PDB entry 8JXA | electron microscopy, 3.80 A resolution | chains A and B of the 3 polymer chains in the assembly

[Chain A (and B)]
Molecule: LDL receptor related protein 2
From: Rattus norvegicus
Notes: chain B of this document is another copy of the same molecule, construct and numbering; everything in this record applies to it too
UniProt: A0A0G2K9W7 (A0A0G2K9W7_RAT); residue numbers follow UniProt; this construct covers 1-4660
Amino-acid sequence (4660 residues; each row starts with the number of its first residue):
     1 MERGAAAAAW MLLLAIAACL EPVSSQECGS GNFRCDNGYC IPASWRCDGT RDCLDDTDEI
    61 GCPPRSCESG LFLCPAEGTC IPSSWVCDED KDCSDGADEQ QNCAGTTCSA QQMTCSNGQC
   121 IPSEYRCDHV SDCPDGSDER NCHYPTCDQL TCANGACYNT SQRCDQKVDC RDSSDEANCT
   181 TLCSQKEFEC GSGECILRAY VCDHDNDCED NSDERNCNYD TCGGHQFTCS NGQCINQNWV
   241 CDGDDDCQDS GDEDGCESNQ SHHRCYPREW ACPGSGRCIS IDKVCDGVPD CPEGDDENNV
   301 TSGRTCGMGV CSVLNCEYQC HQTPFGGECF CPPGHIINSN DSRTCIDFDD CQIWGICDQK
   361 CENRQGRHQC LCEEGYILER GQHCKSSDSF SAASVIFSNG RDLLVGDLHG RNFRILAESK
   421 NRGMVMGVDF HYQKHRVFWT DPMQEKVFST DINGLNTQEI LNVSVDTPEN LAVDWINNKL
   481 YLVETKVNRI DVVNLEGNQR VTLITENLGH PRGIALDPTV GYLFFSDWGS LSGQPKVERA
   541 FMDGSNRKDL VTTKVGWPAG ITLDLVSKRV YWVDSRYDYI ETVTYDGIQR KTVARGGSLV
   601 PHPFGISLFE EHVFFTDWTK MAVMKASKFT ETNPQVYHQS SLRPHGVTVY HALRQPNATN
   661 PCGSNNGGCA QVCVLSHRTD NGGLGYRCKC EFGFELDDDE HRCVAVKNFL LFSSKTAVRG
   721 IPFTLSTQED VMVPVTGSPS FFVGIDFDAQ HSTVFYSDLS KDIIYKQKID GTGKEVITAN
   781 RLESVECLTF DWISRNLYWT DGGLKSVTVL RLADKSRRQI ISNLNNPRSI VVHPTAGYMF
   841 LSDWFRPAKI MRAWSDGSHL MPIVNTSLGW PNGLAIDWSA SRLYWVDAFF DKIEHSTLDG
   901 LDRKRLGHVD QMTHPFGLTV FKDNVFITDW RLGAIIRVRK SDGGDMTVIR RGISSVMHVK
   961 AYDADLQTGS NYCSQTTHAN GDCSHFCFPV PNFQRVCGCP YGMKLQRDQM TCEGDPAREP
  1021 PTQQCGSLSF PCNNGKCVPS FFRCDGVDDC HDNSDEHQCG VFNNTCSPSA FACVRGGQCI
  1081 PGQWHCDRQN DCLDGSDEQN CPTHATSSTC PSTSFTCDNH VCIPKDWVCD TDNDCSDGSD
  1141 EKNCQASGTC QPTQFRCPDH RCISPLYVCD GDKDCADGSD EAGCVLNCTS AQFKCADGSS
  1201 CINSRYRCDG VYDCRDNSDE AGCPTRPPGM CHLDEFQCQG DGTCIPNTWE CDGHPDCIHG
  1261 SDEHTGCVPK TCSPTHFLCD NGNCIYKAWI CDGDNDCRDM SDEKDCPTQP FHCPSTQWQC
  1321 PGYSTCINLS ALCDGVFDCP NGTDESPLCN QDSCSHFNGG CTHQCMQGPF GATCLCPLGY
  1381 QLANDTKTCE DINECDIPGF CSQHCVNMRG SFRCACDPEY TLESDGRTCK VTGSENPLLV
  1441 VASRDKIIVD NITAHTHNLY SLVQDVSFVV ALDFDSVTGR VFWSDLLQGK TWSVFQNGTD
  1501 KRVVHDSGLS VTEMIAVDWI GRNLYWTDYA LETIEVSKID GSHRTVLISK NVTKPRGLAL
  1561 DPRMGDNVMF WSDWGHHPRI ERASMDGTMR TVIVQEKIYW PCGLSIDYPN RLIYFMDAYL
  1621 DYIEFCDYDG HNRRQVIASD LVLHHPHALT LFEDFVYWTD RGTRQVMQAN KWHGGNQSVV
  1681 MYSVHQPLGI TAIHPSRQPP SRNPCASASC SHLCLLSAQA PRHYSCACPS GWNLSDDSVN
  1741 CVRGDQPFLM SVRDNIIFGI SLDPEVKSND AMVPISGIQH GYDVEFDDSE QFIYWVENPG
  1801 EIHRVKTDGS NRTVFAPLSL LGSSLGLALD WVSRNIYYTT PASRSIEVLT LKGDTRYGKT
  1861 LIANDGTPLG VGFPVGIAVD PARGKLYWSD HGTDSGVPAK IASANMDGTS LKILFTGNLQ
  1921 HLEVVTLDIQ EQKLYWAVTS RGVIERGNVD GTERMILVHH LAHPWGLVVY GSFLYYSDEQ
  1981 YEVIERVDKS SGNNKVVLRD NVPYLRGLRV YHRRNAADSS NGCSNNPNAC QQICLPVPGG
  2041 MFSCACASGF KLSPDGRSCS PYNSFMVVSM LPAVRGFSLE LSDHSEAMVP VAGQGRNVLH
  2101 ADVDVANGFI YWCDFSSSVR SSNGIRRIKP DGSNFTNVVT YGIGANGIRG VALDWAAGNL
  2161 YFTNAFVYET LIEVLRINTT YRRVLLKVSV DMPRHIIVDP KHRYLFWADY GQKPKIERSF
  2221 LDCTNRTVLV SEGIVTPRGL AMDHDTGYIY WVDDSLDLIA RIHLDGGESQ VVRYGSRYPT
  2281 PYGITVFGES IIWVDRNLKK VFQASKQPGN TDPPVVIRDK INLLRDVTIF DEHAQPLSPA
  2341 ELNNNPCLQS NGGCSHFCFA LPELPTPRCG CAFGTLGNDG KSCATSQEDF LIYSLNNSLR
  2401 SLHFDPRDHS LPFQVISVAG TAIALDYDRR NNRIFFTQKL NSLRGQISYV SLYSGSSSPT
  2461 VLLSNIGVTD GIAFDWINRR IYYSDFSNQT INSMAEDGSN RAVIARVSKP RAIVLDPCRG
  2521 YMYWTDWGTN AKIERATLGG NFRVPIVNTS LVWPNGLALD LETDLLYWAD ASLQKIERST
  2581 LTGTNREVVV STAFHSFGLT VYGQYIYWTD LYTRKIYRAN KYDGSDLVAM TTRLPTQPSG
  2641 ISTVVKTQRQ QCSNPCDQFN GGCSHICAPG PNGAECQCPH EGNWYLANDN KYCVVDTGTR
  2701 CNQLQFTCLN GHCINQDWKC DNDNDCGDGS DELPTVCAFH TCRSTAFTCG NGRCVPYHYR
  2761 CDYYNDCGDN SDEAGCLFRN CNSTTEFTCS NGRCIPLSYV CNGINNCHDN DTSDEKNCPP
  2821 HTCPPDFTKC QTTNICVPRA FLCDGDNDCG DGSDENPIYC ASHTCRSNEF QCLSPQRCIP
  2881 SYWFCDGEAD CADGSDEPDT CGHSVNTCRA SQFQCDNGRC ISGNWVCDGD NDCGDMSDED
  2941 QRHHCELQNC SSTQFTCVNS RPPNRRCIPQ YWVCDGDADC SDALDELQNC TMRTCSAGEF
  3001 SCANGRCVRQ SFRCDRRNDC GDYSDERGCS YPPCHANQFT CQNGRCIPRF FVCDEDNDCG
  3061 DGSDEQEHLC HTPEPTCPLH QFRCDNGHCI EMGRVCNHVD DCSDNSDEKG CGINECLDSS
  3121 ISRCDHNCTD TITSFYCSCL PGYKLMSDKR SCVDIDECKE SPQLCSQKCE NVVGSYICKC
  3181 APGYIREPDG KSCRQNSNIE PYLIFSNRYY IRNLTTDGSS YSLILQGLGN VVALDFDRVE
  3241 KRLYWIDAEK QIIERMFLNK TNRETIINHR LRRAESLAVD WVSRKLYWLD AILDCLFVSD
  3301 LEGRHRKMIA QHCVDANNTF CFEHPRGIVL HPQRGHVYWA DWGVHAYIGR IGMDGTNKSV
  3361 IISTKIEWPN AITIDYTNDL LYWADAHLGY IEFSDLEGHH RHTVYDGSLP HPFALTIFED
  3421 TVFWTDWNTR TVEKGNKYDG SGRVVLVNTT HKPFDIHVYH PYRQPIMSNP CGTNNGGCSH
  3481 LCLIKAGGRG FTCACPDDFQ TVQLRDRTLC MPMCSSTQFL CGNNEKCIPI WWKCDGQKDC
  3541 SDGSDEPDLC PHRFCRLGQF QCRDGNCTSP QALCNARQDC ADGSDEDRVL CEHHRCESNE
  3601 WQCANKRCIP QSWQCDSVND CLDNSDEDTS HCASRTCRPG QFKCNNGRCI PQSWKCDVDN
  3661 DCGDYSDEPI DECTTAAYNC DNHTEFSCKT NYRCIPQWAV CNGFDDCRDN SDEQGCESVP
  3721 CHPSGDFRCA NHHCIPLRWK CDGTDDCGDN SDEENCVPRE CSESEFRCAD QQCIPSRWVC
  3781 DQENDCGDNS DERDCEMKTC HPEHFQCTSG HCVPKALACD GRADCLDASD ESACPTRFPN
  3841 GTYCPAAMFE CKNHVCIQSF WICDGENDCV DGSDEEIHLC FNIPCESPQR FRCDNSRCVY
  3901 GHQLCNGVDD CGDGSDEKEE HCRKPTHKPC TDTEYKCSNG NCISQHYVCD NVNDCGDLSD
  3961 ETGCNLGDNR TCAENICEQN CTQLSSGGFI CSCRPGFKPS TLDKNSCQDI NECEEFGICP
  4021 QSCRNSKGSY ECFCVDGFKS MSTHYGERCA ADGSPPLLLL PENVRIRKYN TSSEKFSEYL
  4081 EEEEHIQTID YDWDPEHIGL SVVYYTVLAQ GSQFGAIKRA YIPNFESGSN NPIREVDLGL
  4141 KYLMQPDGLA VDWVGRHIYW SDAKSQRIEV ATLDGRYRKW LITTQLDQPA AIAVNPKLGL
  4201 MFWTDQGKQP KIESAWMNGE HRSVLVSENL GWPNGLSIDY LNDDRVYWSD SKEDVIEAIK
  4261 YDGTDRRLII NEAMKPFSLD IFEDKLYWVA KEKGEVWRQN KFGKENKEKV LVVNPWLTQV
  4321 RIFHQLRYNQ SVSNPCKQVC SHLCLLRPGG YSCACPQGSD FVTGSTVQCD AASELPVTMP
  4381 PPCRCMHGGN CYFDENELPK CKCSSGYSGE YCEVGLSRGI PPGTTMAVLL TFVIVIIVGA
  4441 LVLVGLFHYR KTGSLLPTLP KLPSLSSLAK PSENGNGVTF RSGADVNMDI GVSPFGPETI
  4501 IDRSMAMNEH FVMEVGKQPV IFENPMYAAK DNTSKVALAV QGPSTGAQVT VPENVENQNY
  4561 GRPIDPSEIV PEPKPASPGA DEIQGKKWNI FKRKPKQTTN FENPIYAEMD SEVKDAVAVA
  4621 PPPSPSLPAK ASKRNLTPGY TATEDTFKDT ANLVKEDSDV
Not modelled in the structure: 1-1223, 1273-2901, 3930-4660 (chain B: 1-4054, 4416-4660)
Disulfides: Cys1231-Cys1244, Cys1238-Cys1257, Cys1251-Cys1267, Cys2908-Cys2920, Cys2915-Cys2933, Cys2927-Cys2945, Cys2950-Cys2967, Cys2957-Cys2980, Cys2974-Cys2990, Cys2995-Cys3007, Cys3002-Cys3020, Cys3014-Cys3029, Cys3034-Cys3046, Cys3041-Cys3059, Cys3053-Cys3070, Cys3077-Cys3089, Cys3084-Cys3102, Cys3096-Cys3111, Cys3116-Cys3128, Cys3124-Cys3137, Cys3139-Cys3152, Cys3158-Cys3169, Cys3165-Cys3178, Cys3180-Cys3193, Cys3313-Cys3321, Cys3471-Cys3482, Cys3478-Cys3493, Cys3495-Cys3510, Cys3514-Cys3527, Cys3521-Cys3540, Cys3534-Cys3550, Cys3555-Cys3567, Cys3562-Cys3580, Cys3574-Cys3591, Cys3596-Cys3608, Cys3603-Cys3621, Cys3615-Cys3632, Cys3637-Cys3649, Cys3644-Cys3662, Cys3656-Cys3673, Cys3680-Cys3694, Cys3688-Cys3707, Cys3701-Cys3716, Cys3721-Cys3734, Cys3729-Cys3747, Cys3741-Cys3756, Cys3761-Cys3773, Cys3768-Cys3786, Cys3780-Cys3795, Cys3800-Cys3812, Cys3807-Cys3825, Cys3819-Cys3834, Cys3844-Cys3856, Cys3851-Cys3869, Cys3863-Cys3880, Cys3885-Cys3898, Cys3893-Cys3911, Cys3905-Cys3922
Glycans and other covalent adducts: 2-acetamido-2-deoxy-alpha-D-galactopyranose (A2G) linked to Thr1225, Thr1271, Thr3636, Thr3799, Thr3836; N-acetylglucosamine (NAG) linked to Asn3127, Asn3213, Asn3259, Asn3317, Asn3357, Asn3448, Asn3566, Asn3682, Asn3840
Metal / ion sites: Ca2+ site 1: Trp1249, Asp1252, His1254, Asp1256, Asp1262, Glu1263; Ca2+ site 2: Trp2925, Asp2928, Asp2930, Asp2932, Asp2938, Glu2939; Ca2+ site 3: Trp2972, Asp2975, Asp2979, Glu2986; Ca2+ site 4: Phe3012, Asp3015, Arg3017, Asp3019, Asp3025; Ca2+ site 5: Phe3051, Asp3054, Asp3056, Asp3058, Asp3064, Glu3065; Ca2+ site 6: Arg3094, Asn3097, Val3099, Glu3108; Ca2+ site 7: Asp3154, Ile3155, Glu3157, Asn3171, Val3172, Ser3175; Ca2+ site 8: Ala3291, Asp3294, Glu3323; Ca2+ site 9: Val3344, Glu3367; Ca2+ site 10: Ala3386, Pro3410; Ca2+ site 11: Trp3532, Asp3535, Gln3537, Asp3539, Asp3545, Glu3546; Ca2+ site 12: Ala3572, Asn3575, Arg3577, Asp3579, Asp3585, Glu3586; 8 more Ca2+ sites not listed

[How chain A and chain B interact]
Residue-residue contacts - 17 pairs, chain A then chain B:
  Ala3769(A) with Met4144(B), hydrophobic; Lys4164(B)
  Asp3788(A) with Gly4111(B); Met4144(B)
  Asn3789(A) with Ser4112(B), hydrogen bond; Phe4114(B)
  Ser3790(A) with Met4144(B)
  Arg3793(A) with Tyr4142(B); Met4144(B), hydrogen bond; Ser4165(B), hydrogen bond
  Asp3794(A) with Tyr4142(B); Arg4167(B), salt bridge; Arg4178(B), salt bridge; Trp4180(B)
  Glu3796(A) with Tyr4142(B)
  Met3797(A) with Trp4180(B); Gln4357(B)
Also at the interface, not in a pair above, chain A (9 interface residues in all): Glu3792

[Summary]
The interface between chain A and chain B involves 9 residues on one side and 11 on the other, with 3 hydrogen
bonds and 2 salt bridges. Polar pairs include Asp3794(A)-Arg4167(B), Asp3794(A)-Arg4178(B) and
Asn3789(A)-Ser4112(B).
Chain A and chain B are both LDL receptor related protein 2 (Rattus norvegicus); the structure, cryo-EM
structure of rat megalin bodyB, was determined by electron microscopy, deposited together with 8JUT, 8JUU,
8JX8, 8JX9, 8JXB, 8JXC and 5 further entries.
